4NMS - chains A and C; structure by X-ray diffraction, 1.70 A resolution.

# Chain A
Molecule: Golgi-associated PDZ and coiled-coil motif-containing protein
Source organism: Homo sapiens
UniProt: Q9HD26 (GOPC_HUMAN); residue numbers follow UniProt; this construct covers 284-370
Chain sequence (87 residues; each row starts with the number of its first residue):
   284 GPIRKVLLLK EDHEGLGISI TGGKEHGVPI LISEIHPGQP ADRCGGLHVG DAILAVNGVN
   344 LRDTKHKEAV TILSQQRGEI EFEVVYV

# Chain C
Molecule: iCAL36(FLB-K-1) peptide
Chain sequence (10 residues; each row starts with the number of its first residue):
     1 ANSRWPTSKI
Not modelled in the structure: 1-4
Modified residues: Lys9 (n~6~-(4-fluorobenzoyl)-l-lysine; 2KK)

# Interface between chain A and chain C
Pairs across the interface - 28 pairs, chain A then chain C:
  Gly298(A) - Ile10(C)
  Leu299(A) - Ile10(C)  hydrogen bond (backbone-backbone)
  Gly300(A) - Ile10(C)  hydrogen bond (backbone-backbone)
  Ile301(A) - Ser8(C)
  Ile301(A) - Lys9(C)
  Ile301(A) - Ile10(C)  hydrogen bond (backbone-backbone)
  Ser302(A) - Thr7(C)
  Ser302(A) - Ser8(C)
  Ser302(A) - Lys9(C)
  Ile303(A) - Pro6(C)
  Ile303(A) - Thr7(C)
  Ile303(A) - Ser8(C)  hydrogen bond (backbone-backbone)
  Thr304(A) - Trp5(C)
  Thr304(A) - Pro6(C)  hydrogen bond (side chain-backbone)
  Thr304(A) - Thr7(C)
  Gly305(A) - Trp5(C)
  Gly305(A) - Pro6(C)
  His309(A) - Trp5(C)
  His309(A) - Pro6(C)
  Val311(A) - Trp5(C)  hydrophobic
  Leu314(A) - Trp5(C)  hydrophobic
  Ser316(A) - Thr7(C)
  His319(A) - Lys9(C)
  His349(A) - Pro6(C)
  His349(A) - Ser8(C)  hydrogen bond
  Val353(A) - Ser8(C)
  Leu356(A) - Ile10(C)  hydrophobic
  Ser357(A) - Ile10(C)

# In short
The interface between chain A and chain C involves 17 residues on one side and 6 on the other; the contacts
include 6 hydrogen bonds. Polar contacts include Leu299(A)-Ile10(C), Thr304(A)-Pro6(C) and His349(A)-Ser8(C).
Here chain A is Golgi-associated PDZ and coiled-coil motif-containing protein (Homo sapiens) and chain C is
iCAL36(FLB-K-1) peptide. Entry 4NMS (CFTR Associated Ligand (CAL)PDZ domain bound to peptide iCAL36(FLB-K-1)
(ANSRWPTS[4-fluorobenzoic-acyl-K]I)) was determined by X-ray diffraction (same publication as 4NMO, 4NMP,
4NMQ, 4NMR, 4NMT and 4NMV).
